PDB entry 7YMM | electron microscopy, 3.60 A resolution | chains 1B and 1L of the 80 polymer chains in the assembly

== Chain 1B ==
Protein: Photosystem II CP47 reaction center protein
Source organism: Acaryochloris marina MBIC11017
UniProt: B0CFM2 (B0CFM2_ACAM1); residue numbers follow UniProt; this construct covers 1-506
Amino-acid sequence (506 residues; each row starts with the number of its first residue):
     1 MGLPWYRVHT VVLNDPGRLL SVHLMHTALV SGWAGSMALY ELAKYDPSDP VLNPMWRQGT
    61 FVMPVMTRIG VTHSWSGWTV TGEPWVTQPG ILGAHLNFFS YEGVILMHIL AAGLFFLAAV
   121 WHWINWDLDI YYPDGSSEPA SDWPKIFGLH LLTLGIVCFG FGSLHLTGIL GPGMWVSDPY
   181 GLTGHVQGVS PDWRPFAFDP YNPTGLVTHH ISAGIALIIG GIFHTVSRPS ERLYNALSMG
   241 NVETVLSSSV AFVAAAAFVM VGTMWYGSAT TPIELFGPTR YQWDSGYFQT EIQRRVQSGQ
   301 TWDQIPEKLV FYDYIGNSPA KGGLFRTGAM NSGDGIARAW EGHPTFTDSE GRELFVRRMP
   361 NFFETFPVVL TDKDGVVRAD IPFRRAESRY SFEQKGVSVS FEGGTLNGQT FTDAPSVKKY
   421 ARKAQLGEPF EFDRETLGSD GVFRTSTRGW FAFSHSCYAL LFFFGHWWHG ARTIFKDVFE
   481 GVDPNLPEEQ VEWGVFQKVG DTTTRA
Unresolved in the structure: 1, 481-506
Small-molecule neighbours:
  - 8CT ((6'R,11cis,11'cis,13cis,15cis)-4',5'-didehydro-5',6'-dihydro-beta,beta-carotene), molecule 1: Ser-21, Met-25, Leu-29, Phe-116, Ala-119, Val-120, Trp-123
  - 8CT, molecule 2: Leu-29, Gly-32, Trp-33, Ser-36, Ile-109, Leu-110, Ala-112, Gly-113, Phe-116, Leu-117
  - 8CT, molecule 3: Trp-33, Ser-36, Met-37, Tyr-40, Phe-116
  - 8CT, molecule 4: Leu-114, Phe-115, Leu-117, Ala-118, Val-120, Trp-121, Ile-124
  - chlorophyll d (CL7), molecule 1: Trp-5, Tyr-6, Arg-7, Val-8, His-9, Thr-10, Leu-246, Val-250, Tyr-458, Leu-461, Phe-462, Phe-464, Gly-465, Trp-468, His-469, Arg-472
  - chlorophyll d (CL7), molecule 2: Val-8, His-9, Val-11, Val-12, Val-22, Met-25, His-26, Leu-29, Trp-123
  - chlorophyll d (CL7), molecule 3: His-9, Thr-10, Val-12, Leu-13, Leu-19, Val-22, His-23, His-26, Thr-27, Trp-143, Ile-146, His-150, Thr-153, Leu-154, Val-242, Glu-243, Val-245, Leu-246, Ser-249, Val-250, Val-253
  - chlorophyll d (CL7), molecule 4: His-9, His-26, Leu-29, Val-30, Trp-33, Val-253, Leu-461, Phe-462
  - chlorophyll d (CL7), molecule 5: Pro-16, Leu-19, Leu-20, His-23, Tyr-131, Ser-141, Trp-143, Ile-146, Leu-149, His-150, Thr-153
  - chlorophyll d (CL7), molecule 6: Leu-20, Leu-24, Phe-115, Ala-118, Trp-121, His-122, Leu-128, Ile-130, Tyr-131
  - chlorophyll d (CL7), molecule 7: His-26, Val-30, Trp-143, Pro-144, Ile-146, Phe-147, His-150, Leu-151, Leu-154, Leu-237, Met-239, Val-245, Ser-248, Ser-249, Phe-252, Val-253
  - chlorophyll d (CL7), molecule 8: Thr-27, Val-30, Ser-31, Trp-33, Ala-34, Ala-38, Val-62, Val-65, Met-66, Arg-68, Ile-69, Val-104, His-108, Phe-115, Leu-154, Leu-217, Phe-252
  - chlorophyll d (CL7), molecule 9: Trp-33, Phe-61, Val-62, Val-65, Arg-68, Phe-115, Val-157, Val-253, Ala-256, Ala-257, Met-260, Phe-451, His-455, Tyr-458, Ala-459, Phe-462
  - chlorophyll d (CL7), molecule 10: Trp-33, Met-37, Tyr-40, Gly-59, Phe-61, Leu-324, Phe-325, Thr-327, Gly-328, Ala-329, Trp-450, Ser-454, Tyr-458
  - chlorophyll d (CL7), molecule 11: Arg-68, Ile-69, Leu-154, Val-157, Cys-158, Phe-161, Met-174, Leu-206, His-209, His-210, Leu-217, Phe-252, Ala-255, Ala-256, Val-259, Thr-270
  - chlorophyll d (CL7), molecule 12: Ile-69, Gly-70, Val-71, His-95, Leu-96, Phe-99, Val-104, Met-107, His-108, Leu-110, Ala-111, Leu-114, Val-157, Gly-160, Phe-161, Leu-164, His-165, Leu-170, Gly-171, Pro-172
  - chlorophyll d (CL7), molecule 13: Leu-92, His-95, Phe-98, Phe-99, Met-107
  - chlorophyll d (CL7), molecule 14: Phe-147, Leu-151, Ala-216, Ile-219, Gly-220, Phe-223, His-224, Arg-228, Pro-229, Leu-233, Leu-237, Met-239
  - chlorophyll d (CL7), molecule 15: Trp-193, Arg-194, Pro-195, Phe-198
  - chlorophyll d (CL7), molecule 16: Trp-193, Ala-197, Phe-198, Pro-200, Gly-205, Thr-208, His-209, Ser-212, Ala-213, Ala-216, Leu-217, Phe-258, Val-259, Thr-263, Phe-463
  - chlorophyll d (CL7), molecule 17: Leu-237, Thr-244, Ser-247, Ser-248, Ala-251, Phe-252, Ala-255, Phe-463, His-466, Trp-467, Gly-470, Thr-473, Ile-474

== Chain 1L ==
Protein: Photosystem II reaction center protein L
Source organism: Acaryochloris marina MBIC11017
UniProt: B0C6T1 (PSBL_ACAM1); numbering as in UniProt (aligned over 1-38)
Amino-acid sequence (38 residues; row label = number of the first residue in the row):
     1 MATPNPNKQP VELNRASLFI GLLLVLVLAL LFSSYFFN
Unresolved in the structure: 1-2
Small-molecule neighbours:
  - chlorophyll d (CL7): Leu-28, Phe-32, Phe-36
  - plastoquinone 9 (PL9; 2,3-dimethyl-5-(3,7,11,15,19,23,27,31,35-nonamethyl-2,6,10,14,18,22,26,30,34-hexatriacontanonaenyl-2,5-cyclohexadiene-1,4-dione-2,3-dimethyl-5-solanesyl-1,4-benzoquinone): Leu-24, Val-27, Leu-30, Leu-31

== Chain 1B / chain 1L interface ==
Residue-residue contacts - 19 pairs, chain 1B then chain 1L:
  Gly-2(1B) / Pro-10(1L)
  Gly-2(1B) / Glu-12(1L)
  Leu-3(1B) / Gln-9(1L)
  Leu-3(1B) / Pro-10(1L)  hydrogen bond (backbone-backbone)
  Leu-3(1B) / Val-11(1L)
  Leu-3(1B) / Glu-12(1L)  hydrogen bond (backbone-backbone)
  Val-8(1B) / Val-11(1L)  hydrophobic
  Val-11(1B) / Asn-7(1L)
  Val-11(1B) / Gln-9(1L)
  Asp-15(1B) / Asn-5(1L)
  Asp-15(1B) / Asn-7(1L)
  Arg-18(1B) / Asn-5(1L)
  Trp-126(1B) / Thr-3(1L)  hydrogen bond (side chain-backbone)
  Trp-126(1B) / Pro-4(1L)
  Trp-126(1B) / Asn-5(1L)
  Trp-126(1B) / Pro-6(1L)
  Phe-325(1B) / Tyr-35(1L)
  Phe-325(1B) / Asn-38(1L)  hydrogen bond (backbone-side chain)
  Arg-326(1B) / Asn-38(1L)
Other interface residues (no listed pair), chain 1B (13 interface residues in all): Pro-4, Trp-5, Asn-14, Asp-127
Other interface residues (no listed pair), chain 1L (14 interface residues in all): Leu-13, Phe-32, Phe-36

== In short ==
The interface between chain 1B and chain 1L involves 13 residues on one side and 14 on the other; the contacts
include 4 hydrogen bonds. Among the polar pairs are Trp-126(1B)/Thr-3(1L), Phe-325(1B)/Asn-38(1L) and
Leu-3(1B)/Pro-10(1L).
Here chain 1B is Photosystem II CP47 reaction center protein and chain 1L is Photosystem II reaction center
protein L, both from Acaryochloris marina MBIC11017. Entry 7YMM (PSII-Pcb Tetramer of Acaryochloris Marina)
was determined by electron microscopy (same publication as 7YMI).
